Entry 1H64 (X-ray diffraction, 1.90 A resolution); this record covers chains A and G of the 7 polymer chains in the assembly.

== Chain A (and G) ==
Molecule: Snrnp sm-like protein
From: Pyrococcus abyssi
Notes: chain G of this document is another copy of the same molecule, construct and numbering; everything in this record applies to it too
UniProtKB: Q9V0Y8 (RUXX_PYRAB); residues 1-75 here = UniProt positions 1-75
Chain sequence (75 residues; each row starts with the number of its first residue):
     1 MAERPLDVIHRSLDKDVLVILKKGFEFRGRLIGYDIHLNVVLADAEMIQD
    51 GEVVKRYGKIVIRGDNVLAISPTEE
Not modelled in the structure: 1-2, 74-75

== Chain A / chain G interface ==
Residue-residue contacts (35; chain A residue first):
  Leu13(A) - Glu3(G)
  Ile32(A) - Glu3(G)
  Gly33(A) - Glu3(G)
  Tyr34(A) - Arg4(G)
  Tyr34(A) - Pro5(G)
  Asp35(A) - Pro5(G)
  Asn39(A) - Pro5(G)
  Val41(A) - Glu3(G)
  Val41(A) - Arg4(G)
  Val41(A) - Pro5(G)
  Val41(A) - Val8(G)  hydrophobic
  Lys55(A) - Leu18(G)
  Lys55(A) - Glu26(G)  salt bridge
  Tyr57(A) - Ile20(G)
  Tyr57(A) - Ser71(G)
  Lys59(A) - Val8(G)
  Lys59(A) - Ser71(G)  hydrogen bond (backbone-side chain)
  Lys59(A) - Pro72(G)
  Ile60(A) - Ala69(G)  hydrophobic
  Ile60(A) - Ile70(G)
  Val61(A) - Pro5(G)  hydrophobic
  Val61(A) - Val8(G)  hydrophobic
  Val61(A) - Ala69(G)
  Val61(A) - Ile70(G)  hydrogen bond (backbone-backbone)
  Ile62(A) - Leu68(G)
  Arg63(A) - Lys22(G)
  Arg63(A) - Leu38(G)
  Arg63(A) - Gly64(G)  hydrogen bond (side chain-backbone)
  Arg63(A) - Asp65(G)  hydrogen bond (side chain-backbone)
  Arg63(A) - Val67(G)  hydrogen bond (side chain-backbone)
  Arg63(A) - Leu68(G)  hydrogen bond (backbone-backbone)
  Asp65(A) - Lys22(G)  salt bridge
  Asn66(A) - Lys22(G)  hydrogen bond
  Asn66(A) - Val67(G)  hydrogen bond (side chain-backbone)
  Asn66(A) - Leu68(G)
Also at the interface, not in a pair above, chain A (20 interface residues in all): Leu21, Phe25, Val40, Met47
Also at the interface, not in a pair above, chain G (19 interface residues in all): Arg11, Asn66

== Overview ==
20 residues of chain A face 19 of chain G across their interface; the contacts include 8 hydrogen bonds and 2
salt bridges. Polar contacts include Lys55(A)-Glu26(G), Asp65(A)-Lys22(G) and Lys59(A)-Ser71(G).
Chain A and chain G are both Snrnp sm-like protein (Pyrococcus abyssi); the structure, Crystal structure of
the sm-related protein of P. abyssi: the biological unit is a heptamer, was determined by X-ray diffraction,
deposited together with 1M8V.
